Entry 4UDC (X-ray diffraction, 2.50 A resolution); this record covers chains A and B.

# Chain A
Protein: Glucocorticoid receptor
From: Homo sapiens
Notes: fragment: ligand binding domain
Reference sequence: P04150 (GCR_HUMAN); residues 500-777 here = UniProt positions 500-777
Sequence (280 residues; each row starts with the number of its first residue):
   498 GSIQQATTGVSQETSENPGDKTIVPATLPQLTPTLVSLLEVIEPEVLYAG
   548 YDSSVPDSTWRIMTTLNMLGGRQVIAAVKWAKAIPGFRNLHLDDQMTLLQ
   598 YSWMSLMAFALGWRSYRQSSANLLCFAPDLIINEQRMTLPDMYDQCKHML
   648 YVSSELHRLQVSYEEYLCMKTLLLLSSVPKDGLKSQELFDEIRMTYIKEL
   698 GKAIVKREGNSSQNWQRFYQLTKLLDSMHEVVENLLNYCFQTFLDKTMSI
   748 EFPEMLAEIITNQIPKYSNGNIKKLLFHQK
Not modelled in the structure: 498-528, 777
Differences from the reference sequence: expression tag (498-499); engineered mutation Asp517 (Asn in P04150), Ser602 (Phe in P04150), Asp638 (Cys in P04150)

# Chain B
Protein: Nuclear receptor coactivator 2
Reference sequence: Q15596 (NCOA2_HUMAN); numbering as in UniProt (aligned over 740-753)
Sequence (14 residues; row label = number of the first residue in the row):
   740 KENALLRYLLDKDD
Not modelled in the structure: 740

# Interface between chain A and chain B
Contacting residue pairs - 28 pairs, chain A then chain B:
  Ile572(A) - Leu748(B)  hydrophobic
  Val575(A) - Leu745(B)  hydrophobic
  Val575(A) - Leu748(B)  hydrophobic
  Val575(A) - Leu749(B)  hydrophobic
  Lys576(A) - Asp753(B)  salt bridge
  Lys579(A) - Leu748(B)  hydrogen bond (side chain-backbone)
  Lys579(A) - Leu749(B)  hydrogen bond (side chain-backbone)
  Lys579(A) - Lys751(B)  hydrogen bond (side chain-backbone)
  Lys579(A) - Asp753(B)  hydrogen bond (side chain-backbone)
  Arg585(A) - Leu749(B)  hydrogen bond (side chain-backbone)
  Leu589(A) - Leu749(B)  hydrophobic
  Leu589(A) - Asp750(B)
  Gln592(A) - Leu749(B)
  Met593(A) - Asn742(B)
  Met593(A) - Leu745(B)
  Met593(A) - Arg746(B)  hydrogen bond
  Met593(A) - Leu749(B)  hydrophobic
  Leu596(A) - Leu749(B)  hydrophobic
  Gln597(A) - Asn742(B)  hydrogen bond
  Gln597(A) - Leu745(B)
  Glu751(A) - Leu744(B)
  Met752(A) - Leu744(B)
  Met752(A) - Leu748(B)  hydrophobic
  Glu755(A) - Asn742(B)
  Glu755(A) - Ala743(B)  hydrogen bond (side chain-backbone)
  Glu755(A) - Leu744(B)  hydrogen bond (side chain-backbone)
  Glu755(A) - Leu745(B)  hydrogen bond (side chain-backbone)
  Asn759(A) - Asn742(B)  hydrogen bond
Also at the interface, not in a pair above, chain A (17 interface residues in all): Phe584, Asp590, Ile756
Also at the interface, not in a pair above, chain B (11 interface residues in all): Glu741

# Summary
Chain A and chain B form an interface of 17 and 11 residues respectively, with 11 hydrogen bonds and 1 salt
bridge. Polar contacts include Lys576(A)-Asp753(B), Lys579(A)-Leu748(B) and Lys579(A)-Leu749(B).
Chain A is Glucocorticoid receptor (Homo sapiens) and chain B is Nuclear receptor coactivator 2; the
structure, GR in complex with dexamethasone, was determined by X-ray diffraction together with 4UDA, 4UDB and
4UDD from the same study.
